PDB entry 7LYV | X-ray diffraction, 1.90 A resolution | chains H and L

[Chain H]
Molecule: 1-103 Fab Heavy Chain
From: Homo sapiens
Notes: antibody fragment or engineered binder
Sequence (232 residues; numbered 1 to 225 plus 7 insertion-coded residues; the number before each row is that of its first residue; a row labelled like 35A-35B holds insertion residues (35A, then the next letters in order)):
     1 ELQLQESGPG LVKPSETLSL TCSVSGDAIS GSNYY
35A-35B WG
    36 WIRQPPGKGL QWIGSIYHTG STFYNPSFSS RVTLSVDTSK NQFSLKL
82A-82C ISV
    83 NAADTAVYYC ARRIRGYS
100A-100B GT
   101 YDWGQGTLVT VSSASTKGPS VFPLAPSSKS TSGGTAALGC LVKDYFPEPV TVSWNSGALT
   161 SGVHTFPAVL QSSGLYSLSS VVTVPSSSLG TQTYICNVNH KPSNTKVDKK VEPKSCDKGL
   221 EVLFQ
Not modelled in the structure: 214-225
Modified positions: Glu-1 (pyroglutamic acid; PCA)
Cystine bridges: Cys-22/Cys-92, Cys-140/Cys-196

[Chain L]
Molecule: 1-103 Fab Light Chain
From: Homo sapiens
Notes: antibody fragment or engineered binder
Sequence (210 residues; each row starts with the number of its first residue; note: 4 numbers in that range are skipped by the numbering (no residue carries them; nothing is unmodelled there)):
     1 DIQLTQSPSF LSASVGDRVT ITCRASQDIS SYVAWYQQKP GNAPKLLISS ASTLPSGVPS
    61 RFSGSRSGTD FTLTISSLQP EDFATYYCQQ L
    96 NNFGPGTTVD IKRTVAAPSV FIFPPSDEQL KSGTASVVCL LNNFYPREAK VQWKVDNALQ
   156 SGNSQESVTE QDSKDSTYSL SSTLTLSKAD YEKHKVYACE VTHQGLSSPV TKSFNRGEC
Not modelled in the structure: 53-59, 213-214
Cystine bridges: Cys-23/Cys-88, Cys-134/Cys-194

[Chain H / chain L interface]
Pairs across the interface (69; chain H residue first):
  Ile-37(H) with Phe-98(L), hydrophobic
  Gln-39(H) with Gln-38(L), hydrogen bond; Tyr-87(L), hydrogen bond
  Gly-44(H) with Tyr-87(L)
  Leu-45(H) with Pro-44(L), hydrophobic; Tyr-87(L), hydrophobic; Phe-98(L), hydrophobic
  Trp-47(H) with Asn-96(L)
  Tyr-91(H) with Gln-38(L), hydrogen bond; Asn-42(L); Ala-43(L), hydrophobic
  Arg-95(H) with Gln-89(L); Leu-91(L)
  Gly-98(H) with Leu-91(L)
  Tyr-99(H) with Ile-29(L); Ser-30(L); Leu-91(L), hydrophobic
  Ser-100(H) with Tyr-32(L); Ala-51(L)
  Gly-100A(H) with Gln-89(L), hydrogen bond (backbone-side chain)
  Thr-100B(H) with Ala-34(L); Tyr-36(L); Leu-46(L); Ser-49(L); Gln-89(L)
  Tyr-101(H) with Tyr-36(L), hydrogen bond (backbone-side chain); Gln-89(L); Leu-91(L); Asn-96(L); Phe-98(L), hydrophobic
  Trp-103(H) with Tyr-36(L); Pro-44(L); Phe-98(L), hydrophobic
  Gly-104(H) with Ala-43(L)
  Phe-122(H) with Ser-121(L); Gln-124(L)
  Pro-123(H) with Ser-121(L)
  Leu-124(H) with Phe-118(L), hydrophobic; Val-133(L), hydrophobic
  Ala-125(H) with Phe-118(L)
  Lys-129(H) with Ile-117(L), hydrogen bond (backbone-backbone); Ser-208(L), hydrogen bond (side chain-backbone); Phe-209(L)
  Ser-130(H) with Phe-116(L); Phe-118(L)
  Thr-131(H) with Phe-116(L)
  Ser-132(H) with Phe-116(L)
  Ala-137(H) with Phe-116(L), hydrophobic; Phe-118(L)
  Leu-141(H) with Ser-131(L)
  Lys-143(H) with Gln-124(L); Ser-131(L)
  His-164(H) with Asn-137(L); Asn-138(L), hydrogen bond; Ser-174(L), hydrogen bond
  Phe-166(H) with Leu-135(L), hydrophobic; Ser-162(L); Thr-164(L); Ser-174(L); Leu-175(L); Ser-176(L)
  Pro-167(H) with Ser-162(L), hydrogen bond (backbone-side chain); Val-163(L)
  Val-169(H) with Gln-160(L); Glu-161(L)
  Leu-170(H) with Gln-160(L)
  Gln-171(H) with Gln-160(L)
  Val-181(H) with Leu-135(L), hydrophobic
  Thr-183(H) with Asn-137(L)
Other interface residues (no listed pair), chain H (40 interface residues in all): Lys-43, Gln-105, Thr-135, Leu-138, Ser-179, Lys-209
Other interface residues (no listed pair), chain L (43 interface residues in all): Pro-100, Ser-114, Glu-123, Thr-129, Asp-167, Thr-180

[Overview]
40 residues of chain H and 43 residues of chain L are in contact, with 10 hydrogen bonds. Polar contacts
include Gln-39(H)/Gln-38(L), Gln-39(H)/Tyr-87(L) and Tyr-91(H)/Gln-38(L).
Here chain H is 1-103 Fab Heavy Chain and chain L is 1-103 Fab Light Chain, both from Homo sapiens. Entry 7LYV
(Crystal structure of the HCMV pentamer-specific antibody 1-103) was determined by X-ray diffraction,
deposited together with 7KBA, 7M1C and 7M22.
